PDB entry 4BAO | X-ray diffraction, 1.87 A resolution | chains B and D of the 3 polymer chains in the assembly

[Chain B]
Protein: Thrombin heavy chain
From: Homo sapiens
Notes: EC 3.4.21.5
UniProtKB: P00734 (THRB_HUMAN); the construct lacks a stretch of the UniProt sequence, so the offset changes along the chain: 37-184 = UniProt 364-511; 185-289 = UniProt 518-622
Sequence (259 residues; numbered 37 to 289 plus 6 insertion-coded residues; the number before each row is that of its first residue; a row labelled like 184A-184F holds insertion residues (184A, then the next letters in order)):
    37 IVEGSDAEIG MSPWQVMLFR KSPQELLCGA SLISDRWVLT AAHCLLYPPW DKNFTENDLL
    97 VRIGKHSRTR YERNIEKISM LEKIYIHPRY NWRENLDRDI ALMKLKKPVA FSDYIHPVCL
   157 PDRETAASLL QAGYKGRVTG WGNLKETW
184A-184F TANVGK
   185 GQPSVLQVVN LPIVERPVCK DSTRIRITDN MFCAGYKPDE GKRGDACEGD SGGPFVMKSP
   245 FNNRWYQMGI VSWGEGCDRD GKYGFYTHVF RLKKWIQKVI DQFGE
Unresolved in the structure: 184A-184F, 288-289
Disulfides: Cys-64/Cys-80, Cys-203/Cys-217, Cys-231/Cys-261
Covalently attached groups: N-acetylglucosamine (NAG) linked to Asn-89
Bound ions: Na+ site 1: Lys-204, Thr-207, Phe-245; Na+ site 2: Arg-263, Lys-266
Ligand contacts: MVF ((2S)-1-[(2R)-2-[(2-azanyl-2-oxidanylidene-ethyl)amino]-2-cyclohexyl-ethanoyl]-N-[(4-carbamimidoylphenyl)methyl]azetidine-2-carboxamide): His-79, Tyr-83, Trp-86, Glu-130, Asn-131, Leu-132, Ile-209, Asp-229, Ala-230, Cys-231, Glu-232, Ser-235, Val-255, Ser-256, Trp-257, Gly-258, Glu-259, Gly-260, Cys-261, Gly-268
UniProt features mapped onto this chain:
  - region: Ala-218 to Val-240 (High affinity receptor-binding region which is also known as the TP508 peptide)
  - active site (Charge relay system): His-79, Asp-135, Ser-235
  - glycosylation: Asn-89 (N-linked (GlcNAc...) (complex) asparagine)

[Chain D]
Protein: Hirudin variant-2
From: Hirudo medicinalis
UniProtKB: P09945 (HIRV2_HIRME); residues 355-364 here correspond to UniProt positions 62-71 (UniProt number = residue number - 293)
Sequence (10 residues; each row starts with the number of its first residue):
   355 DFEEIPEEYL
Modified residues: Tyr-363 (o-sulfo-l-tyrosine; TYS)
UniProt features mapped onto this chain:
  - region: Asp-355 to Leu-364 (Interaction with fibrinogen-binding exosite of thrombin)
  - modified residue: Tyr-363 (Sulfotyrosine)

[How chain B and chain D interact]
Pairs across the interface (28):
  Phe-55(B) / Phe-356(D)  hydrophobic
  Lys-57(B) / Leu-364(D)
  Gln-60(B) / Phe-356(D)
  Gln-60(B) / Glu-357(D)
  Gln-60(B) / Glu-358(D)
  Gln-60(B) / Ile-359(D)
  Glu-61(B) / Phe-356(D)
  Leu-62(B) / Phe-356(D)
  Leu-96(B) / Ile-359(D)  hydrophobic
  Leu-96(B) / Tyr-363(D)
  Arg-98(B) / Ile-359(D)
  Arg-104(B) / Asp-355(D)  salt bridge
  Arg-104(B) / Phe-356(D)
  Thr-105(B) / Asp-355(D)
  Thr-105(B) / Phe-356(D)
  Thr-105(B) / Glu-357(D)  hydrogen bond (backbone-backbone)
  Arg-106(B) / Glu-357(D)
  Tyr-107(B) / Glu-357(D)  hydrogen bond (backbone-side chain)
  Tyr-107(B) / Glu-358(D)
  Tyr-107(B) / Pro-360(D)
  Tyr-107(B) / Tyr-363(D)
  Glu-112(B) / Tyr-363(D)
  Lys-113(B) / Tyr-363(D)
  Ile-114(B) / Ile-359(D)  hydrophobic
  Ile-114(B) / Tyr-363(D)
  Met-116(B) / Glu-362(D)
  Met-116(B) / Tyr-363(D)
  Met-116(B) / Leu-364(D)  hydrophobic

[In short]
15 residues of chain B and 9 residues of chain D are in contact, with 2 hydrogen bonds and 1 salt bridge.
Polar contacts include Arg-104(B)/Asp-355(D), Tyr-107(B)/Glu-357(D) and Thr-105(B)/Glu-357(D). Chain B binds
compound MVF. N-acetylglucosamine is covalently linked to Asn-89(B).
Chain B is Thrombin heavy chain (Homo sapiens) and chain D is Hirudin variant-2 (Hirudo medicinalis); the
structure, Thrombin in complex with inhibitor, was determined by X-ray diffraction together with 4BAH, 4BAK,
4BAM, 4BAN and 4BAQ from the same study.
